PDB entry 4X50 | X-ray diffraction, 2.00 A resolution | chain A

Chain A:
Name: Protein FimH
Organism: Escherichia coli K-12
UniProtKB: P08191 (FIMH_ECOLI); residues 1-159 here correspond to UniProt positions 22-180 (UniProt number = residue number + 21)
Amino-acid sequence (160 residues; each row starts with the number of its first residue):
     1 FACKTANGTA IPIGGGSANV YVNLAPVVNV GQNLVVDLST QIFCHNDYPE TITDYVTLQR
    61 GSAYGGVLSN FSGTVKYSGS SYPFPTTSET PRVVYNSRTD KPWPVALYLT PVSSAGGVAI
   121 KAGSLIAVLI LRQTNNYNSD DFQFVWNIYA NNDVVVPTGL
Disordered / not traced: 159-160
Differences from the reference sequence: expression tag (160)
Disulfides: Cys3-Cys44
Residues lining bound ligands: biphenyl-4-yl alpha-D-mannopyranoside (3X8): Phe1, Ile13, Asn46, Asp47, Tyr48, Ile52, Asp54, Gln133, Asn135, Tyr137, Asn138, Asp140, Phe142

Summary:
Chain A binds biphenyl-4-yl alpha-D-mannopyranoside.
Chain A is Protein FimH (Escherichia coli K-12); the structure, Crystal structure of FimH in complex with
biphenyl alpha-D-mannopyranoside, was determined by X-ray diffraction, deposited together with 4X5P, 4X5Q and
4X5R.
